PDB entry 8VBG | electron microscopy, 2.40 A resolution | chains B and F of the 3 polymer chains in the assembly

== Chain B ==
Molecule: HIV-1 reverse transcriptase P51 subunit
From: Human immunodeficiency virus 1
UniProt: P03366 (POL_HV1B1); residues 1-428 here correspond to UniProt positions 600-1027 (UniProt number = residue number + 599)
Amino-acid sequence (444 residues; row label = number of the first residue in the row; numbers below 1 keep their minus sign (Met-15 is residue -15)):
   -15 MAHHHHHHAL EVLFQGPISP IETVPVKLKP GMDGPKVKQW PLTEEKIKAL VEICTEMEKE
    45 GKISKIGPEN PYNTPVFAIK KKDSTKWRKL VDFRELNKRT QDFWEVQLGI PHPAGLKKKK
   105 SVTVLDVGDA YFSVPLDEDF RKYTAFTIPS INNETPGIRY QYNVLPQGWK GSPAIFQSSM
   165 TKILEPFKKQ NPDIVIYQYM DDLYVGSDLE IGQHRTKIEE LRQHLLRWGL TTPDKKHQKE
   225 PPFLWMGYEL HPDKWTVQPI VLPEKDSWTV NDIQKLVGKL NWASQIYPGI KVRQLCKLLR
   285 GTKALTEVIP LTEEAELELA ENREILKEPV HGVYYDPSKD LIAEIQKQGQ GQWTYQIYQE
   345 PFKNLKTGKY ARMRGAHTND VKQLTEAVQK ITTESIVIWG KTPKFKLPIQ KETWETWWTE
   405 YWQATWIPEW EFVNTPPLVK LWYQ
Unresolved in the structure: -15 to 5, 87-95, 214-231
Differences from the reference sequence: expression tag (-15 to 0)
Swiss-Prot annotation at these positions:
  - region: Phe227 to His235 (RT 'primer grip')
  - motif: Trp398 to Trp414 (Tryptophan repeat motif)
  - binding site (Mg(2+)): Asp110, Asp185, Asp186
  - site (Essential for RT p66/p51 heterodimerization): Trp401, Trp414

== Chain F ==
Molecule: 38-nt DNA strand
Sequence (38 nucleotides; row label = number of the first residue in the row; numbers below 1 keep their minus sign (DT-4 is residue -4)):
    -4 TAATTCCCCC CCTTCGGTGC TTTGCACCGA AGGGGGGG
Unresolved in the structure: -4
Modified / non-standard residues: OMC (o2'-methylycytidine-5'-monophosphate) at position 2; OMC (o2'-methylycytidine-5'-monophosphate) at position 4
Metal / ion sites: Mg2+: DG33 (together with F2A) (shared with 1 residue of chain A)
Ligand contacts: F2A (2'-deoxy-5'-O-[(S)-hydroxy{[(S)-hydroxy(phosphonooxy)phosphoryl]methyl}phosphoryl]adenosine): DT0, DC1, DG33

== Chain B / chain F interface ==
Pairs across the interface (5; chain B residue first):
  Lys22(B) - OMC_4(F)  salt bridge to the phosphate
  Lys390(B) - DC15(F)  salt bridge to the phosphate
  Lys395(B) - DG24(F)  salt bridge to the phosphate
  Asn418(B) - DC22(F)  phosphate contact
  Asn418(B) - DC23(F)  hydrogen bond to the phosphate
Other interface residues (no listed pair), chain B (5 interface residues in all): Gln394

== Summary ==
Chain B and chain F each contribute 5 residues to their interface, with 1 hydrogen bond and 3 salt bridges.
Among the polar pairs are Asn418(B)-DC23(F), Lys22(B)-OMC_4(F) and Lys390(B)-DC15(F). Chain F binds compound
F2A. Curated annotation (UniProt) lists 3 Mg2+-binding residues on chain B.
Here chain B is HIV-1 reverse transcriptase P51 subunit (Human immunodeficiency virus 1) and chain F is a
38-nt DNA strand. Entry 8VBG (Kinetic intermediate states of HIV-1 RT DNA synthesis captured by cryo-EM) was
determined by electron microscopy together with 8VB6, 8VB7, 8VB8, 8VB9, 8VBC, 8VBF, 8VBH and 8VBI from the
same study.
